9LD7 - chains G and H of the 12 polymer chains in the assembly; structure by electron microscopy, 3.40 A resolution.

== Chain G ==
Protein: 32 kDa protein
Source organism: Enterobacteria phage N4
UniProt: A0MZA7 (A0MZA7_BPN4); residues 1-279 here = UniProt positions 1-279
Amino-acid sequence (279 residues; row label = number of the first residue in the row):
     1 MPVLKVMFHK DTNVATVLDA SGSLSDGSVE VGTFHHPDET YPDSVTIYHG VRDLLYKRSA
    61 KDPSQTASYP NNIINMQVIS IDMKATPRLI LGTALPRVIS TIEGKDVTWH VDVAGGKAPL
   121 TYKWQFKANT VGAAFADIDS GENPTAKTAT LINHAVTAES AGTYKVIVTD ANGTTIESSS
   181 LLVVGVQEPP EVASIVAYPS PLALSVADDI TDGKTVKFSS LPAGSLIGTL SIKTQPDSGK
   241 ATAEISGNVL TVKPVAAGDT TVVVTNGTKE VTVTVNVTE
Unresolved in the structure: 1

== Chain H ==
Protein: Major capsid protein
Source organism: Enterobacteria phage N4
UniProt: Q859Q5 (CAPSD_BPN4); numbering as in UniProt (aligned over 1-401)
Amino-acid sequence (401 residues; each row starts with the number of its first residue):
     1 MLNYNAPTDG QKSSIDGANS DQMQTFFWLK KAIITARKEQ YFMPLASVTN MPKHYGKTIK
    61 VYEYVPLLDD RNINDQGIDA SGATIVNGNL YGSSKDIGNI TSKLPLLTEN GGRVNRVGFT
   121 RIAREGSIHK FGFFYEFTQE SIDFDSDDGL MEHLSRELMN GATQITEAVL QKDLLAAAGT
   181 VLYAGAATSD ATITGEGSTP SVVSYKNLMR LDQILTENRT PTQTTIITGS RMIDTKVIGA
   241 TRVMYVGSEL VPELKAMKDL FGNKAFIETQ HYADAGTIMN GEVGSIDKFR IIQVPEMLHW
   301 AGAGAQATGA NPGYRTSMVS GQEHYDVYPM LVVGDDSFTS IGFQTDGKSL KFTVMTKMPG
   361 KETADRNDPY GETGFSSIKW YYGILVKRPE RLALIKTVAP L

== Interface between chain G and chain H ==
Contacting residue pairs (9; chain G residue first):
  T40(G) - N5(H)  hydrogen bond (backbone-side chain)
  Y41(G) - N5(H)
  Y41(G) - S14(H)
  P42(G) - Q11(H)
  Y198(G) - G304(H)  hydrogen bond (side chain-backbone)
  Y198(G) - H324(H)
  S219(G) - S320(H)
  S220(G) - V319(H)
  A223(G) - M318(H)
Interface residues without a listed pair, chain G (12 interface residues in all): S44, F218, L221, G224, I227
Interface residues without a listed pair, chain H (13 interface residues in all): N3, A191, A301, G302, A303

== In short ==
12 residues of chain G face 13 of chain H across their interface, with 2 hydrogen bonds. Polar contacts
include T40(G)-N5(H) and Y198(G)-G304(H).
Chain G is 32 kDa protein and chain H is Major capsid protein, both from Enterobacteria phage N4; the
structure, The capsid of mature phage N4, was determined by electron microscopy together with 9LBZ, 9LC0 and
9LC1 from the same study.
